9MUO - chains B and D of the 6 polymer chains in the assembly; structure by electron microscopy, 3.30 A resolution.

Chain B (and D):
Protein: Cat1 (CRISPR-associated TIR 1)
Notes: chain D of this document is another copy of the same molecule, construct and numbering; everything in this record applies to it too
Amino-acid sequence (263 residues; numbered 1 to 263; the number before each row is that of its first residue):
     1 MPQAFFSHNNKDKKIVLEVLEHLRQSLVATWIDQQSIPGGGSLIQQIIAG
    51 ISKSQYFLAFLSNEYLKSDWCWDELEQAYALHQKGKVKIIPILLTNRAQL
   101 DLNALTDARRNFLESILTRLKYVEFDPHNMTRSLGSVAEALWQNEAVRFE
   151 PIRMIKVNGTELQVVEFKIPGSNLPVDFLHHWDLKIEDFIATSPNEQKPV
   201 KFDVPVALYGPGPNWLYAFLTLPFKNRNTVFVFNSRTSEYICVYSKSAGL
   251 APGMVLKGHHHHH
Not modelled in the structure: 1, 259-263
Residues lining bound ligands: DQV ([(2R,3S,4R,5R)-5-(6-amino-9H-purin-9-yl)-3,4-dihydroxytetrahydrofuran-2-yl]methyl [(2R,3S,4R,5S)-5-(3-carbamoylphenyl)-3,4-dihydroxytetrahydrofuran-2-yl]methyl dihydrogen diphosphate (non-preferred name)): His8, Asn10, Lys13, Asp33, Gln34, Gly41, Ser42, Trp70, Cys71
Reported in the primary citation:
  - binding site for DQV: His8, Asn10, Asp33, Lys121, Tyr122
  - catalytic residues: Tyr122
  - mutagenesis - D33A: decreased catalytic activity on NAD+
  - mutagenesis - Y122A: abolished catalytic activity on NAD+

Interface between chain B and chain D:
Residue-residue contacts (27):
  Gln34(B) with Lys121(D); Tyr122(D); Val123(D); Glu139(D); Gln143(D)
  Gln35(B) with Glu139(D); Gln143(D), hydrogen bond (backbone-side chain)
  Ser36(B) with Gln143(D); Arg148(D)
  Ile37(B) with Gln143(D)
  Pro38(B) with Gln143(D); Asn144(D)
  Gly41(B) with Lys121(D); Gln143(D)
  Ser42(B) with Lys121(D)
  Asp188(B) with Gly171(D); Ser172(D)
  Thr192(B) with Glu166(D); Tyr209(D), hydrogen bond (backbone-side chain); Pro211(D)
  Ser193(B) with Tyr209(D)
  Phe202(B) with Tyr209(D)
  Asn226(B) with Ser235(D), hydrogen bond (backbone-side chain); Arg236(D)
  Arg227(B) with Pro211(D)
  Lys246(B) with Ser235(D), hydrogen bond (side chain-backbone); Arg236(D)
Other interface residues (no listed pair), chain B (18 interface residues in all): Gly39, Gly40, Glu187, Pro194
Other interface residues (no listed pair), chain D (18 interface residues in all): Ser136, Ala140, Phe233, Ser238

In short:
Chain B and chain D each contribute 18 residues to their interface, with 4 hydrogen bonds. Polar contacts
include Gln35(B)-Gln143(D), Thr192(B)-Tyr209(D) and Asn226(B)-Ser235(D). Chain B binds compound DQV. From the
paper: the catalytic residue Tyr122(B); D33A of chain B reduces catalytic activity on NAD+.
Chain B and chain D are both Cat1 (CRISPR-associated TIR 1); the structure, Cryo-EM structure of
CRISPR-associated cA4 bound Cat1 Pentagonal filament assembly in the presence of NAD analog ..., was
determined by electron microscopy (same publication as 9MUD, 9MUE and 9MW9).
